PDB entry 1GYH | X-ray diffraction, 1.89 A resolution | chain A

== Chain A ==
Protein: Arabinan endo-1,5-alpha-L-arabinosidase A
Organism: Cellvibrio cellulosa
Notes: EC 3.2.1.99
Chain sequence (318 residues; numbered 30 to 347; the number before each row is that of its first residue):
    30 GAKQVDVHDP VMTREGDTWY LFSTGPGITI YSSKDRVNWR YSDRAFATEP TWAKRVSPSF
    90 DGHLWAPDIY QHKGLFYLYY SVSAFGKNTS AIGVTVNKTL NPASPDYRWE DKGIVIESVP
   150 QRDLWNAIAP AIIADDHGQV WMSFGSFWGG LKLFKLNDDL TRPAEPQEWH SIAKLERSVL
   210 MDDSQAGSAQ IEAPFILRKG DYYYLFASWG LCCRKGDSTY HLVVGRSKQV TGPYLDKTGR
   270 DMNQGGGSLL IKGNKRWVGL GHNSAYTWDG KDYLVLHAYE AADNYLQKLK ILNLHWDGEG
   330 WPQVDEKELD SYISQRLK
Disulfides: Cys-241/Cys-242

== In short ==
Chain A is Arabinan endo-1,5-alpha-L-arabinosidase A (Cellvibrio cellulosa); the structure, Structure of D158A
Cellvibrio cellulosa alpha-L-arabinanase mutant, was determined by X-ray diffraction together with 1GYD and
1GYE from the same study.
